9E13 - chains K and L of the 14 polymer chains in the assembly; structure by electron microscopy, 4.50 A resolution (low resolution: residue-level contacts below are approximate; hydrogen-bond / salt-bridge calls are withheld).

# Chain K (and L)
Protein: Dynein light chain Tctex-type 1
Organism: Homo sapiens
Notes: chain L of this document is another copy of the same molecule, construct and numbering; everything in this record applies to it too
UniProt: P63172 (DYLT1_HUMAN); residues 1-113 here = UniProt positions 1-113
Amino-acid sequence (113 residues; row label = number of the first residue in the row):
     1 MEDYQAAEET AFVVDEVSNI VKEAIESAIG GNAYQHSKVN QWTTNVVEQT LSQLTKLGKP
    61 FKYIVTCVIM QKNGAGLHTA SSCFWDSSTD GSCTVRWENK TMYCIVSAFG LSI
UniProt features mapped onto this chain:
  - modified residue: M1 (N-acetylmethionine)

# Interface between chain K and chain L
Contacting residue pairs (79):
  Y34(K) - G76(L)
  H36(K) - G76(L)
  V39(K) - H78(L)
  N40(K) - H78(L)
  T43(K) - H78(L)
  T43(K) - A80(L)
  V47(K) - S82(L)
  L51(K) - S82(L)
  F61(K) - F84(L)
  K62(K) - F84(L)
  K62(K) - W85(L)
  K62(K) - D90(L)
  K62(K) - L111(L)
  K62(K) - S112(L)
  Y63(K) - C83(L)
  Y63(K) - F84(L)
  I64(K) - I64(L)
  I64(K) - C83(L)
  I64(K) - W85(L)
  I64(K) - F109(L)
  I64(K) - L111(L)
  V65(K) - S81(L)
  V65(K) - S82(L)
  V65(K) - C83(L)
  T66(K) - A80(L)
  T66(K) - S81(L)
  T66(K) - F109(L)
  C67(K) - T79(L)
  C67(K) - A80(L)
  V68(K) - V68(L)
  V68(K) - T79(L)
  I69(K) - L77(L)
  I69(K) - H78(L)
  M70(K) - V68(L)
  M70(K) - M70(L)
  Q71(K) - A75(L)
  Q71(K) - G76(L)
  N73(K) - N73(L)
  N73(K) - A75(L)
  G74(K) - Q71(L)
  A75(K) - M70(L)
  A75(K) - Q71(L)
  A75(K) - N73(L)
  G76(K) - I69(L)
  G76(K) - M70(L)
  G76(K) - Q71(L)
  H78(K) - V39(L)
  H78(K) - N40(L)
  H78(K) - T43(L)
  H78(K) - C67(L)
  H78(K) - V68(L)
  H78(K) - I69(L)
  T79(K) - C67(L)
  A80(K) - T43(L)
  A80(K) - V65(L)
  A80(K) - T66(L)
  A80(K) - C67(L)
  S81(K) - V65(L)
  S81(K) - T66(L)
  S82(K) - V47(L)
  S82(K) - L51(L)
  S82(K) - V65(L)
  C83(K) - L51(L)
  C83(K) - Y63(L)
  C83(K) - I64(L)
  C83(K) - V65(L)
  F84(K) - L51(L)
  F84(K) - K62(L)
  F84(K) - Y63(L)
  W85(K) - K62(L)
  W85(K) - I64(L)
  D86(K) - K62(L)
  D90(K) - K62(L)
  F109(K) - I64(L)
  F109(K) - T66(L)
  L111(K) - K62(L)
  L111(K) - I64(L)
  L111(K) - L111(L)
  S112(K) - K62(L)
Also at the interface, not in a pair above, chain K (36 interface residues in all): I113
Also at the interface, not in a pair above, chain L (35 interface residues in all): T55, D86, T89, I113

# Overview
Chain K and chain L form an interface of 36 and 35 residues respectively.
Both chains are Dynein light chain Tctex-type 1 (Homo sapiens). Entry 9E13 (Full-length human dynein-1 in
phi-like comformation bound to a Lis1 dimer under Lis1 condition) was determined by electron microscopy
together with 9E0Z, 9E10, 9E11, 9E12 and 9E14 from the same study.
